5KOR - chains A and B; structure by X-ray diffraction, 2.20 A resolution.

Chain A (and B):
Protein: Galactoside 2-alpha-L-fucosyltransferase
Source organism: Arabidopsis thaliana
Notes: EC 2.4.1.69; chain B of this document is another copy of the same molecule, construct and numbering; everything in this record applies to it too
UniProtKB: Q9SWH5 (FUT1_ARATH); numbering as in UniProt (aligned over 69-558)
Chain sequence (521 residues; numbered 38 to 558; the number before each row is that of its first residue):
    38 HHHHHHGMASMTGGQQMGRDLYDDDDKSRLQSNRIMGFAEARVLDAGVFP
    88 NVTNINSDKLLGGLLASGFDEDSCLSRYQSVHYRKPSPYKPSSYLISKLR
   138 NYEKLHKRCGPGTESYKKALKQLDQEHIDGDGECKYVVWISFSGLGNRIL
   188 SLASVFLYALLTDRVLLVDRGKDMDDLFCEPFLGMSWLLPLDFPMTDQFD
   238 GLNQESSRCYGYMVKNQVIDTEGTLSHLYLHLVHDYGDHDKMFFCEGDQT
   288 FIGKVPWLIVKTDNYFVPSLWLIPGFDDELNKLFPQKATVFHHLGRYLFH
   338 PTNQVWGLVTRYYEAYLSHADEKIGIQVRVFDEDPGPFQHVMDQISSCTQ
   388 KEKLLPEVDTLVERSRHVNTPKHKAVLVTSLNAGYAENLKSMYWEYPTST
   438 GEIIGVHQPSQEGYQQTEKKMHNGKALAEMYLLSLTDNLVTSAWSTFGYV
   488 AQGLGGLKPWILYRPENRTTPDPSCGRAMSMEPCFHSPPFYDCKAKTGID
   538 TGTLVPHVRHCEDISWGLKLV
Not modelled in the structure: 38-91, 166-167, 257-260, 400-405, 452-456 (chain B: 38-94, 163-167, 257-259, 404-406, 454-456)
Disulfides: Cys111-Cys216, Cys146-Cys171, Cys282-Cys530, Cys385-Cys512, Cys521-Cys548
Construct notes: expression tag (38-68)
Small-molecule neighbours: GDP (guanosine-5'-diphosphate): Gly181, Leu182, Gly183, Asn184, Arg366, Phe368, Thr416, Ser417, Leu418, Ser447, Glu449, His459, Asn460, Lys462, Ala463, Glu466, Met467, Trp481, Ser482, Thr483, Phe484
Swiss-Prot annotation at these positions:
  - glycosylation (N-linked (GlcNAc...) asparagine): Asn88, Asn504

How chain A and chain B interact:
Pairs across the interface (55):
  Leu345(A) with Trp431(B), hydrogen bond (backbone-side chain); Glu432(B)
  Arg348(A) with Tyr430(B); Trp431(B), hydrogen bond (side chain-backbone); Glu432(B), hydrogen bond (side chain-backbone); Tyr433(B), hydrogen bond (side chain-backbone); Pro434(B)
  Tyr349(A) with Lys427(B); Trp431(B)
  Glu351(A) with His410(B); Ile440(B)
  Ala352(A) with His410(B), hydrogen bond (backbone-side chain); Ile440(B), hydrophobic; Ile441(B)
  Tyr353(A) with Lys427(B); Gly442(B); Val443(B), hydrogen bond (side chain-backbone); His444(B)
  His356(A) with His356(B)
  His410(A) with Glu351(B); His356(B), hydrogen bond
  Glu424(A) with Gln448(B)
  Lys427(A) with Tyr349(B); Tyr353(B); Gln445(B), hydrogen bond (side chain-backbone); Pro446(B)
  Tyr430(A) with Arg348(B)
  Trp431(A) with Leu345(B), hydrogen bond (side chain-backbone); Arg348(B), hydrogen bond (backbone-side chain); Tyr349(B); Pro446(B); Ser447(B); Lys462(B); Glu466(B)
  Glu432(A) with Leu345(B); Arg348(B), hydrogen bond (backbone-side chain); Met458(B); Lys462(B), salt bridge
  Tyr433(A) with Arg348(B)
  Pro434(A) with Arg348(B)
  Ile440(A) with Glu351(B); Ala352(B), hydrophobic
  Ile441(A) with Ala352(B)
  Gly442(A) with Tyr353(B)
  Val443(A) with Tyr353(B), hydrogen bond (backbone-side chain)
  His444(A) with Tyr353(B)
  Gln445(A) with Lys427(B), hydrogen bond (backbone-side chain)
  Pro446(A) with Lys427(B); Trp431(B)
  Ser447(A) with Trp431(B)
  Gln448(A) with Glu424(B), hydrogen bond
  Met458(A) with Glu432(B)
  Lys462(A) with Trp431(B); Glu432(B), salt bridge
  Glu466(A) with Trp431(B)
Also at the interface, not in a pair above, chain B (28 interface residues in all): Ser355

Summary:
Chain A and chain B form an interface of 27 and 28 residues respectively, with 14 hydrogen bonds and 2 salt
bridges. Polar pairs include Glu432(A)-Lys462(B), Leu345(A)-Trp431(B) and Arg348(A)-Trp431(B). Bound to chain
A: GDP.
Both chains are Galactoside 2-alpha-L-fucosyltransferase (Arabidopsis thaliana). Entry 5KOR (Arabidopsis
thaliana fucosyltransferase 1 (FUT1) in complex with GDP and a xylo-oligossacharide) was determined by X-ray
diffraction together with 5KOP from the same study.
